Entry 4PEM (X-ray diffraction, 2.50 A resolution); this record covers chains A and B.

Chain A:
Name: Penicillin G acylase Alpha
Source organism: Kluyvera cryocrescens
UniProt: A0A068F6N5 (A0A068F6N5_KLUCR); residues -19 to 260 here correspond to UniProt positions 1-280 (UniProt number = residue number + 20)
Chain sequence (286 residues; row label = number of the first residue in the row; numbers below 1 keep their minus sign (Met-25 is residue -25)):
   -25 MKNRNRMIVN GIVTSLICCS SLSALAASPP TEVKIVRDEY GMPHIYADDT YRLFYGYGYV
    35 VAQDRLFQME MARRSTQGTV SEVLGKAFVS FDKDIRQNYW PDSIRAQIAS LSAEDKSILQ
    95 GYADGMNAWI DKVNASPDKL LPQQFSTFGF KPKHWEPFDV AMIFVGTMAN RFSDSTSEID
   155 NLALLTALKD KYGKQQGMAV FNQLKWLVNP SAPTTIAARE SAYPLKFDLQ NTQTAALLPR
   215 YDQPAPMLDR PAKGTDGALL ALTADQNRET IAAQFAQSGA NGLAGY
Disordered / not traced: -25 to 2, 8, 13, 24, 26, 60, 64, 68, 71, 104, 112-113, 125, 153, 194, 201-207, 217, 225
Sequence notes: initiating methionine (-25); expression tag (-24 to -20)
Bound ions: Ca2+: Glu152 (shared with Asp336(B), Val338(B), Asp339(B), Pro468(B) of chain B)

Chain B:
Name: Penicillin G acylase Beta
Source organism: Kluyvera cryocrescens
UniProt: A0A068F6N5 (A0A068F6N5_KLUCR); residues 261-828 here correspond to UniProt positions 281-848 (UniProt number = residue number + 20)
Chain sequence (568 residues; each row starts with the number of its first residue):
   261 PTTGNMWVIG KNKAQDAKAI MVNGPQFGWY APAYTYGIGL HGAGYDVTGN TPFAYPGLVF
   321 GHNGTISWGS TAGFGDDVDI FAEKLSAEKP GYYQHNGEWV KMLSRKETIA VKDGQPETFT
   381 VWRTLHGNVI KTDTATQTAY AKARAWDGKE VASLLAWTHQ MKAKNWPEWT QQAAKQALTI
   441 NWYYADVNGN IGYVHTGAYP DRQPGHDPRL PVPGTGKWDW KGLLSFDLNP KVYNPQSGYI
   501 ANWNNSPQKD YPASDLFAFL WGGADRVTEI DTILDKQPRF TADQAWDVIR QTSRRDLNLR
   561 LFLPALKDAT ANLAENDPRR QLVDKLASWD GENLVNDDGK TYQQPGSAIL NAWLTSMLKR
   621 TVVAAVPAPF GKWYSASGYE TTQDGPTGSL NISVGAKILY EALQGDKSPI PQAVDLFGGK
   681 PQQEVILAAL DDAWQTLSKR YGNDVTGWKT PAMALTFRAN NFFGVPQAAA KEARHQAEYQ
   741 NRGTENDMIV FSPTSGNRPV LAWDVVAPGQ SGFIAPDGKA DKHYDDQLKM YESFGRKSLW
   801 LTPQDVDEHK ESQEVLQVQR LEHHHHHH
Disordered / not traced: 261, 271, 325, 344, 346, 348, 356, 361, 377, 397, 402, 821-828
Sequence notes: engineered mutation Gly264 (Ser284 in A0A068F6N5)
Bound ions: Ca2+: Asp336, Val338, Asp339, Pro468, Asp515 (shared with Glu152(A) of chain A)

How chain A and chain B interact:
Residue-residue contacts (344; chain A residue first):
  Thr5(A) with Leu816(B); Gln817(B); Val818(B), hydrogen bond (backbone-backbone)
  Glu6(A) with Val815(B); Leu816(B); Gln817(B), hydrogen bond (backbone-side chain)
  Val7(A) with Val815(B); Leu816(B), hydrogen bond (backbone-backbone); Val818(B), hydrophobic
  Ile9(A) with Gln813(B); Glu814(B), hydrogen bond (backbone-backbone); Leu816(B), hydrophobic
  Val10(A) with Val806(B), hydrophobic; Lys810(B); Ser812(B); Gln813(B)
  Arg11(A) with His809(B); Lys810(B); Glu811(B), hydrogen bond (backbone-backbone); Ser812(B), hydrogen bond (backbone-backbone)
  Asp12(A) with Lys797(B), salt bridge; His809(B); Glu811(B)
  Tyr14(A) with Gln770(B); His783(B), hydrogen bond (backbone-side chain); Gln787(B); Met790(B); Lys797(B)
  Gly15(A) with Gln770(B); His783(B); Glu811(B)
  Met16(A) with Ile298(B); Gly299(B); Thr308(B); Gly309(B); Lys797(B); Leu799(B), hydrophobic
  Pro17(A) with Tyr296(B); Gly297(B); Ile298(B); Gly299(B), hydrogen bond (backbone-backbone); Gln770(B)
  His18(A) with Gly299(B); His301(B), hydrogen bond; Trp800(B); Val806(B)
  Ile19(A) with Ile298(B), hydrophobic; Gly299(B), hydrogen bond (backbone-backbone); Leu300(B); His301(B), hydrogen bond (backbone-backbone)
  Tyr20(A) with His301(B); Val806(B)
  Ala21(A) with His301(B), hydrogen bond (backbone-backbone); Gly302(B); Ala303(B)
  Asp23(A) with Ala303(B)
  Tyr25(A) with Arg820(B)
  Leu27(A) with His301(B); Gly302(B); Tyr305(B), hydrophobic
  Phe28(A) with Pro316(B); Thr418(B)
  Tyr29(A) with Val818(B), hydrophobic
  Tyr31(A) with Tyr296(B), hydrophobic; Ile298(B); Thr311(B); Ala314(B), hydrogen bond (side chain-backbone); Tyr315(B), hydrogen bond (side chain-backbone); Pro316(B), hydrophobic
  Tyr33(A) with Glu814(B), hydrogen bond; Leu816(B)
  Val34(A) with Tyr296(B), hydrogen bond (backbone-side chain)
  Val35(A) with Tyr296(B), hydrogen bond (backbone-side chain); Ala314(B), hydrophobic
  Gln37(A) with Phe773(B)
  Asp38(A) with Tyr296(B), hydrogen bond; Ser771(B); Gly772(B), hydrogen bond (backbone-backbone); Phe773(B)
  Arg39(A) with Ala293(B), hydrogen bond (side chain-backbone); Thr295(B), hydrogen bond (side chain-backbone); Tyr296(B); Gly769(B); Gln770(B), hydrogen bond (side chain-backbone)
  Phe41(A) with Gln727(B); Ala728(B)
  Gln42(A) with Pro292(B), hydrogen bond (side chain-backbone); Ala293(B), hydrogen bond (side chain-backbone); Gln727(B), hydrogen bond
  Met43(A) with Phe313(B)
  Met45(A) with Asn721(B); Val725(B), hydrophobic; Pro726(B)
  Ala46(A) with Phe313(B), hydrophobic
  Ser49(A) with Asn721(B), hydrogen bond; Phe723(B); Val725(B)
  Val54(A) with Val725(B), hydrophobic
  Ser55(A) with Ile369(B); Ala370(B), hydrogen bond (side chain-backbone); Val371(B); Lys372(B), hydrogen bond (backbone-backbone)
  Glu56(A) with Ala370(B), hydrogen bond (backbone-backbone); Lys372(B)
  Val57(A) with Lys372(B)
  Leu58(A) with Pro726(B)
  Gly59(A) with Val371(B); Lys372(B)
  Phe62(A) with Gly724(B)
  Phe65(A) with Phe723(B), hydrophobic; Val725(B), hydrophobic
  Asp66(A) with Ile369(B)
  Lys67(A) with Ile369(B); Phe379(B)
  Arg70(A) with Arg365(B), hydrogen bond (backbone-side chain); Glu367(B), salt bridge; Thr368(B), hydrogen bond (side chain-backbone); Ile369(B)
  Asn72(A) with Asn388(B); Arg404(B), hydrogen bond (backbone-side chain)
  Tyr73(A) with Arg365(B), hydrogen bond (backbone-side chain); Asn388(B), hydrogen bond (backbone-side chain)
  Trp74(A) with Ser364(B); Arg365(B); Val381(B); Arg383(B); Asn388(B)
  Pro75(A) with Arg365(B)
  Gln81(A) with Gly408(B); Lys409(B); Glu410(B), hydrogen bond; Val411(B), hydrogen bond (side chain-backbone)
  Leu85(A) with Leu415(B), hydrophobic
  Asp89(A) with Leu415(B); His419(B), salt bridge
  Ser91(A) with Arg820(B)
  Ile92(A) with Pro316(B), hydrophobic; Leu415(B), hydrophobic; Thr418(B)
  Tyr96(A) with Ala314(B), hydrogen bond (side chain-backbone)
  Pro111(A) with Pro776(B)
  Leu114(A) with Phe773(B)
  Leu115(A) with Pro776(B)
  Pro116(A) with Ile774(B)
  Gln117(A) with Ile774(B), hydrogen bond (backbone-backbone); Ala775(B); Pro776(B); Gly778(B)
  Gln118(A) with Glu732(B), hydrogen bond
  Phe122(A) with Ala728(B)
  Gly123(A) with Lys372(B), hydrogen bond (backbone-side chain)
  Ala135(A) with Leu414(B), hydrophobic
  Ile137(A) with Phe313(B), hydrophobic; Tyr315(B)
  Phe138(A) with Tyr315(B), hydrophobic; Glu410(B); Leu414(B), hydrophobic; Trp417(B), hydrophobic
  Val139(A) with Glu410(B)
  Gly140(A) with Phe723(B)
  Thr141(A) with Phe313(B); Tyr315(B), hydrogen bond; Phe722(B)
  Met142(A) with Tyr315(B); Trp417(B), hydrophobic; Leu438(B), hydrophobic; Ile440(B), hydrophobic
  Ala143(A) with Trp406(B); Leu438(B), hydrophobic
  Asn144(A) with Arg404(B); Trp406(B)
  Arg145(A) with Phe722(B); Phe723(B)
  Phe146(A) with Thr262(B); Tyr294(B); Phe722(B), hydrophobic
  Ser147(A) with Asp337(B), hydrogen bond; Trp406(B), hydrogen bond (backbone-side chain); Leu438(B); Thr439(B), hydrogen bond (side chain-backbone)
  Asp148(A) with Val338(B); Arg404(B), salt bridge; Trp406(B)
  Ser149(A) with Asp515(B)
  Thr150(A) with Ile340(B); Asp515(B), hydrogen bond
  Ser151(A) with Asp515(B), hydrogen bond (backbone-side chain); Leu516(B); Phe517(B), hydrogen bond (side chain-backbone)
  Glu152(A) with Val338(B); Asp339(B); Ile340(B), hydrogen bond (side chain-backbone); Pro468(B); Arg469(B); Leu470(B); Pro471(B); Asp515(B)
  Asp154(A) with Trp633(B)
  Asn155(A) with Arg469(B), hydrogen bond (side chain-backbone); Leu470(B); Asp515(B), hydrogen bond (side chain-backbone); Phe517(B)
  Leu156(A) with Tyr400(B); Leu470(B)
  Ala157(A) with Phe630(B)
  Leu158(A) with Phe630(B); Trp633(B), hydrophobic; Tyr634(B)
  Leu159(A) with Leu470(B), hydrophobic
  Ala161(A) with Pro627(B); Phe630(B), hydrophobic
  Lys165(A) with Ala625(B)
  Tyr166(A) with Ala625(B), hydrogen bond (side chain-backbone); Val674(B)
  Gln170(A) with Ala673(B), hydrogen bond (side chain-backbone)
  Ala173(A) with Ala673(B)
  Val174(A) with Ala673(B); Val674(B), hydrophobic
  Phe175(A) with Arg469(B); Leu470(B), hydrophobic
  Asn176(A) with Arg469(B), hydrogen bond
  Gln177(A) with Gln672(B), hydrogen bond; Ala673(B), hydrogen bond (side chain-backbone); Val674(B), hydrogen bond (side chain-backbone); Leu676(B)
  Leu178(A) with Leu520(B); Val622(B), hydrophobic; Val626(B), hydrophobic; Tyr634(B); Ile658(B)
  Lys179(A) with Arg469(B), hydrogen bond (backbone-side chain); Ser514(B), hydrogen bond (side chain-backbone); Asp515(B); Leu516(B), hydrogen bond (side chain-backbone); Phe519(B), hydrogen bond (side chain-backbone)
  Trp180(A) with Arg469(B); Leu520(B), hydrophobic; Trp521(B), hydrogen bond (side chain-backbone); Gly522(B); Glu661(B); Ile670(B), hydrophobic
  Leu181(A) with Asp467(B); Pro468(B), hydrophobic; Arg469(B); Pro512(B)
  Val182(A) with Pro512(B), hydrophobic
  Asn183(A) with Trp521(B); Gly522(B); Glu661(B); Pro669(B); Ile670(B)
  Pro184(A) with Lys509(B); Pro669(B), hydrophobic
  Ser185(A) with Gly522(B); Gly523(B); Pro669(B)
  Ala186(A) with Trp521(B); Gly522(B)
  Pro187(A) with Asn505(B), hydrogen bond (backbone-side chain); Ser506(B); Gly522(B); Asp525(B); Thr528(B)
  Thr188(A) with Asn505(B); Ser506(B); Gln508(B); Lys509(B)
  Thr189(A) with Tyr453(B); Ala501(B); Asn502(B); Asn505(B); Ser506(B), hydrogen bond (backbone-backbone); Pro507(B), hydrogen bond (backbone-backbone)
  Ile190(A) with Tyr453(B), hydrophobic; Pro490(B); Lys491(B); Val492(B), hydrophobic; Pro507(B), hydrogen bond (backbone-backbone); Gln508(B)
  Ala192(A) with Lys509(B)
  Ser195(A) with Gln508(B)
  Ala196(A) with Gln508(B), hydrogen bond (backbone-side chain); Lys509(B)
  Tyr197(A) with Leu484(B); Leu488(B); Gln508(B); Lys509(B), hydrogen bond (backbone-backbone); Asp510(B); Tyr511(B), hydrophobic; Pro512(B)
  Pro198(A) with Leu488(B), hydrophobic
  Leu199(A) with Leu484(B), hydrophobic; Leu488(B), hydrophobic
  Lys200(A) with Asp510(B), salt bridge
  Thr208(A) with Gly465(B), hydrogen bond (backbone-backbone); Asp467(B); Val472(B); Pro473(B); Trp478(B)
  Leu211(A) with Trp478(B)
  Leu212(A) with Pro471(B)
  Pro213(A) with Thr398(B)
  Arg214(A) with Thr396(B)
  Tyr215(A) with Lys391(B), hydrogen bond; Asp393(B); Tyr400(B)
  Pro218(A) with Lys391(B)
  Ala219(A) with Trp633(B), hydrophobic
  Met221(A) with Phe517(B), hydrophobic; Trp633(B)
  Lys227(A) with Phe722(B)
  Thr229(A) with Thr642(B); Gln643(B), hydrogen bond; Asp644(B); Arg718(B), hydrogen bond (backbone-side chain)
  Asp230(A) with Asp644(B); Arg718(B); Asn720(B), hydrogen bond (backbone-side chain)
  Gly231(A) with Arg718(B); Asn720(B); Gly724(B)
  Ala232(A) with Asn720(B); Gly724(B)
  Leu233(A) with Phe723(B); Gly724(B), hydrogen bond (backbone-backbone)
  Phe249(A) with Lys632(B); Trp633(B)
  Ala250(A) with Lys632(B); Ser635(B), hydrogen bond (backbone-side chain); Ala636(B), hydrogen bond (backbone-backbone)
  Gln251(A) with Ala636(B); Glu640(B)
  Ser252(A) with Ala636(B); Glu640(B)
  Gly253(A) with Ala636(B)
  Ala254(A) with Ala518(B), hydrophobic
  Asn255(A) with Gly638(B), hydrogen bond (side chain-backbone); Ser649(B); Leu650(B); Asn651(B)
  Gly256(A) with Thr647(B)
  Leu257(A) with Thr647(B)
  Tyr260(A) with Leu516(B); Phe517(B)
Interface residues without a listed pair, chain A (155 interface residues in all): Pro3, Asp22, Thr50, Val63, Ile69, Ser77, Ile78, Ile82, Glu88, Leu93, Val134, Leu162, Met172, Ala209, Glu243, Ala246
Interface residues without a listed pair, chain B (178 interface residues in all): Phe334, Asp336, Leu363, Asp373, Ser413, Lys422, His466, Ile500, Ala624, Ser637, Lys657, Pro671, Ala729, Lys731, Val766, Asp777, Asp786, Ser798, Pro803, Gln819

Overview:
155 residues of chain A and 178 residues of chain B are in contact, with 76 hydrogen bonds and 5 salt bridges.
Polar contacts include Asp12(A)-Lys797(B), Arg70(A)-Glu367(B) and Asp89(A)-His419(B). Glu152(A), Asp336(B),
Val338(B), Asp339(B), Pro468(B) and Asp515(B) coordinate Ca2+.
Here chain A is Penicillin G acylase Alpha and chain B is Penicillin G acylase Beta, both from Kluyvera
cryocrescens. Entry 4PEM (Crystal Structure of S1G mutant of Penicillin G Acylase from Kluyvera citrophila)
was determined by X-ray diffraction.
